8F3E - chains A and C of the 3 polymer chains in the assembly; structure by electron microscopy, 3.09 A resolution.

# Chain A (and C)
Protein: Efflux pump membrane transporter
Organism: Escherichia coli
Notes: chain C of this document is another copy of the same molecule, construct and numbering; everything in this record applies to it too
UniProt: C3T0H0 (C3T0H0_ECOLX); residue numbers follow UniProt; this construct covers 1-1037
Amino-acid sequence (1037 residues; each row starts with the number of its first residue):
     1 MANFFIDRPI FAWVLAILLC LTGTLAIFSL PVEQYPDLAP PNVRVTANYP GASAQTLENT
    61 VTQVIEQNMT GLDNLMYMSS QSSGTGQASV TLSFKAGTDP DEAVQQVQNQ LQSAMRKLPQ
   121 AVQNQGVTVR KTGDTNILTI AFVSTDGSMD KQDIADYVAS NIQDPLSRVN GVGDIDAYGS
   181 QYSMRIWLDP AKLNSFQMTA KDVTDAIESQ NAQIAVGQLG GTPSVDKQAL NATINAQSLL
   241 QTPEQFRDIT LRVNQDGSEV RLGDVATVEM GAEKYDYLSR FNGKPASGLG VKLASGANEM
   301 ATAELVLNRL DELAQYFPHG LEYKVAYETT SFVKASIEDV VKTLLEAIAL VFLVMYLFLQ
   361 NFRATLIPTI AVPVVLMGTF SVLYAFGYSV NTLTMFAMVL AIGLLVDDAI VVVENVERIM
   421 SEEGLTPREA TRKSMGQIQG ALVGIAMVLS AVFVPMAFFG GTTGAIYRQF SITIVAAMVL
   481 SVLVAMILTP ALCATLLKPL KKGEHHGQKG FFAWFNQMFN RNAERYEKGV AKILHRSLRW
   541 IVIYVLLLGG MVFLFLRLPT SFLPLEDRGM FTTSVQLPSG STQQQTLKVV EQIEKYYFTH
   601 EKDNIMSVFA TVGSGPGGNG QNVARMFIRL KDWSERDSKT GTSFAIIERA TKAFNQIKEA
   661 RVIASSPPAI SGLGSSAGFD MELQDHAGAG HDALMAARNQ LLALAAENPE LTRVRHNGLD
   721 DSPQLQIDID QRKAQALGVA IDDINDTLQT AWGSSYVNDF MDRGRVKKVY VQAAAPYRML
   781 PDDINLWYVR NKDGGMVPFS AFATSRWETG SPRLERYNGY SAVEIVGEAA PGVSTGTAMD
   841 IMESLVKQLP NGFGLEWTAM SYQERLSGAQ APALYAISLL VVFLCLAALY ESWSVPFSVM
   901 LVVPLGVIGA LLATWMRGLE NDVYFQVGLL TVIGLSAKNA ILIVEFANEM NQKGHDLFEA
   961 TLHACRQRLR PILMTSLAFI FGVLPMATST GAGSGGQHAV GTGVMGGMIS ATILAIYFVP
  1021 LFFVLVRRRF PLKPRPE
Unresolved in the structure: 1032-1037 (chain C: 1033-1037)
Reported in the primary citation:
  - conformationally variable residues (side-chain flip): Asp407, Asp408, Lys938, Asn939, Thr975

# How chain A and chain C interact
Residue-residue contacts (121):
  Tyr49(A) - Ala215(C)
  Gly51(A) - Ala215(C)
  Gly51(A) - Val216(C)
  Gly51(A) - Gly217(C)  hydrogen bond (backbone-backbone)
  Ala52(A) - Ala215(C)  hydrophobic
  Ser53(A) - Thr233(C)
  Ser53(A) - Asn235(C)  hydrogen bond
  Thr56(A) - Gln213(C)  hydrogen bond
  Thr56(A) - Ile214(C)
  Asn59(A) - Gln213(C)
  Asn59(A) - Met761(C)
  Asn59(A) - Val766(C)
  Thr60(A) - Gln213(C)
  Gln63(A) - Gly764(C)  hydrogen bond (side chain-backbone)
  Gln63(A) - Arg765(C)
  Gln63(A) - Val766(C)  hydrogen bond (side chain-backbone)
  Glu66(A) - Arg168(C)  hydrogen bond (backbone-side chain)
  Gln67(A) - Arg765(C)
  Gln67(A) - Val766(C)
  Met69(A) - Arg168(C)
  Thr70(A) - Arg130(C)  hydrogen bond
  Thr70(A) - Ser167(C)
  Gly71(A) - Arg130(C)
  Gly71(A) - Ser167(C)  hydrogen bond (backbone-backbone)
  Gly71(A) - Val172(C)
  Asp73(A) - Lys131(C)  salt bridge
  Asp73(A) - Asn170(C)
  Asn74(A) - Asn170(C)  hydrogen bond
  Met78(A) - Arg168(C)
  Gly84(A) - Gln218(C)  hydrogen bond (backbone-side chain)
  Glu102(A) - Asp101(C)
  Asn109(A) - Gln108(C)
  Gln110(A) - Arg130(C)  hydrogen bond
  Gln112(A) - Gln112(C)
  Gln112(A) - Met115(C)
  Ser113(A) - Val127(C)  hydrogen bond (side chain-backbone)
  Arg116(A) - Gln123(C)
  Lys117(A) - Asn124(C)  hydrogen bond (side chain-backbone)
  Lys117(A) - Gln125(C)  hydrogen bond (side chain-backbone)
  Trp187(A) - Pro223(C)  hydrophobic
  Tyr275(A) - Thr222(C)  hydrogen bond (backbone-side chain)
  Tyr275(A) - Pro223(C)
  Asp276(A) - Thr222(C)  hydrogen bond (backbone-side chain)
  Gly580(A) - Leu230(C)
  Gly580(A) - Asn231(C)
  Thr582(A) - Gln228(C)
  Thr582(A) - Leu230(C)
  Gln583(A) - Thr222(C)
  Gln584(A) - Asp226(C)  hydrogen bond
  Gln584(A) - Lys227(C)  hydrogen bond (side chain-backbone)
  Gln585(A) - Gln228(C)
  Gln585(A) - Ala229(C)
  Gln621(A) - Gly220(C)  hydrogen bond (side chain-backbone)
  Gln621(A) - Gly221(C)
  Gln621(A) - Thr222(C)
  Gln621(A) - Asn231(C)
  His686(A) - Tyr316(C)  hydrogen bond
  Pro723(A) - Ala232(C)
  Gln724(A) - Thr233(C)
  Gln724(A) - Asn235(C)  hydrogen bond
  Leu725(A) - Leu219(C)  hydrophobic
  Leu725(A) - Thr233(C)  hydrogen bond (backbone-backbone)
  Leu725(A) - Ile234(C)
  Leu725(A) - Asn235(C)  hydrogen bond (backbone-backbone)
  Gln726(A) - Asn235(C)
  Gln726(A) - Ala236(C)  hydrogen bond (side chain-backbone)
  Ile727(A) - Ile234(C)  hydrophobic
  Ile727(A) - Asn235(C)  hydrogen bond (backbone-backbone)
  Gln731(A) - Gln237(C)  hydrogen bond
  Arg732(A) - Val253(C)
  Arg732(A) - Glu259(C)
  Gln735(A) - Gln210(C)  hydrogen bond
  Gln735(A) - Thr250(C)
  Gln735(A) - Leu251(C)  hydrogen bond (side chain-backbone)
  Gln735(A) - Val253(C)
  Ala736(A) - Val253(C)  hydrophobic
  Ile741(A) - Ser209(C)
  Asn745(A) - Ser209(C)
  Asn745(A) - Ile214(C)
  Asn745(A) - Gln237(C)
  Leu748(A) - Val216(C)
  Gln749(A) - Ala215(C)
  Trp752(A) - Val216(C)
  Trp752(A) - Gln218(C)
  Trp752(A) - Leu219(C)  hydrophobic
  Trp752(A) - Ile234(C)  hydrophobic
  Gly753(A) - Val216(C)  hydrogen bond (backbone-backbone)
  Ala775(A) - Pro223(C)
  Arg778(A) - Gln218(C)
  Arg778(A) - Gly220(C)
  Arg778(A) - Gly221(C)  hydrogen bond (side chain-backbone)
  Arg778(A) - Pro223(C)  hydrogen bond (side chain-backbone)
  Met779(A) - Leu219(C)
  Met779(A) - Gly220(C)
  Met779(A) - Ser224(C)
  Met779(A) - Val225(C)  hydrophobic
  Met779(A) - Gln228(C)
  Leu780(A) - Leu219(C)
  Pro781(A) - Leu219(C)
  Trp807(A) - Leu219(C)  hydrophobic
  Trp807(A) - Leu230(C)  hydrophobic
  Trp807(A) - Ala232(C)  hydrophobic
  Asn818(A) - Arg168(C)
  Tyr820(A) - Asn161(C)  hydrogen bond (side chain-backbone)
  Tyr820(A) - Pro165(C)
  Tyr820(A) - Leu313(C)
  Gly854(A) - Tyr316(C)
  Ile877(A) - Leu25(C)  hydrophobic
  Leu880(A) - Leu21(C)  hydrophobic
  Leu884(A) - Val14(C)
  Leu884(A) - Ile17(C)  hydrophobic
  Leu884(A) - Leu18(C)  hydrophobic
  Ala887(A) - Ile10(C)
  Ala888(A) - Phe11(C)
  Ala888(A) - Val14(C)  hydrophobic
  Glu891(A) - Arg8(C)
  Glu891(A) - Pro9(C)
  Glu891(A) - Ile10(C)  hydrogen bond (side chain-backbone)
  Glu891(A) - Phe11(C)
  Trp893(A) - Ile10(C)
  Trp893(A) - Trp13(C)  hydrophobic
Other interface residues (no listed pair), chain A (77 interface residues in all): Pro50, Leu72, Leu75, Thr85, Lys95, Gln105, Gln106, Ser581, Gly688, Gly819, Val881, Ser892
Other interface residues (no listed pair), chain C (75 interface residues in all): Asp7, Val104, Gln105, Arg116, Gly126, Thr128, Asp164, Gly173, Leu239, Arg252, Arg309, Arg763

# Summary
Chain A and chain C form an interface of 77 and 75 residues respectively, with 33 hydrogen bonds and 1 salt
bridge. Among the polar pairs are Asp73(A)-Lys131(C), Ser53(A)-Asn235(C) and Thr56(A)-Gln213(C). The paper
reports conformational variability at Asp407(A), Asp408(A) and Lys938(A) among others.
Both chains are Efflux pump membrane transporter (Escherichia coli). Entry 8F3E (Trimer of aminoglycoside
efflux pump AcrD) was determined by electron microscopy, deposited together with 8F4N, 8F4R and 8F56.
